PDB entry 2W0C | X-ray diffraction, 7.00 A resolution (low resolution: residue-level contacts below are approximate; hydrogen-bond / salt-bridge calls are withheld) | chains R and S of the 16 polymer chains in the assembly

# Chain R (and S)
Name: Protein P3
Organism: Pseudoalteromonas phage PM2
Notes: chain S of this document is another copy of the same molecule, construct and numbering; everything in this record applies to it too
Reference sequence: Q9XJR6 (P3_BPPM2); residue numbers follow UniProt; this construct covers 1-104
Chain sequence (104 residues; row label = number of the first residue in the row):
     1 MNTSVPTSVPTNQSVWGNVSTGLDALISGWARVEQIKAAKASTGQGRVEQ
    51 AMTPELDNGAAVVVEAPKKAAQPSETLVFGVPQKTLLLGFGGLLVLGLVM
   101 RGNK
Disordered / not traced: 1-4, 68-104 (chain S: 1-20)

# How chain R and chain S interact
Pairs across the interface (13):
  D57(R) - N58(S)
  N58(R) - N58(S)
  G59(R) - G59(S)
  G59(R) - A60(S)
  A60(R) - G59(S)
  A60(R) - A61(S)
  A61(R) - A61(S)
  A61(R) - V62(S)
  A61(R) - V63(S)
  V62(R) - V63(S)
  V63(R) - V63(S)
  V63(R) - V64(S)
  V64(R) - E65(S)

# Summary
The chain R/chain S interface involves 8 residues from each chain.
Chain R and chain S are both Protein P3 (Pseudoalteromonas phage PM2); the structure, X-ray structure of the
entire lipid-containing bacteriophage PM2, was determined by X-ray diffraction, deposited together with 2VVD,
2VVE and 2VVF.
